Entry 2IB6 (X-ray diffraction, 2.00 A resolution); this record covers chains A and D of the 8 polymer chains in the assembly.

== Chain A (and D) ==
Protein: Yellow mutant chromo protein
From: Cnidopus japonicus
Notes: engineered mutation(s): Y64L; chain D of this document is another copy of the same molecule, construct and numbering; everything in this record applies to it too
UniProt: A0AQQ8 (A0AQQ8_CNIJA); aligned to UniProt positions 1-232 over residues 1-232
Amino-acid sequence (233 residues; row label = number of the first residue in the row; note: 2 numbers in that range are skipped by the numbering (no residue carries them; nothing is unmodelled there); numbers below 1 keep their minus sign (Gly-2 is residue -2)):
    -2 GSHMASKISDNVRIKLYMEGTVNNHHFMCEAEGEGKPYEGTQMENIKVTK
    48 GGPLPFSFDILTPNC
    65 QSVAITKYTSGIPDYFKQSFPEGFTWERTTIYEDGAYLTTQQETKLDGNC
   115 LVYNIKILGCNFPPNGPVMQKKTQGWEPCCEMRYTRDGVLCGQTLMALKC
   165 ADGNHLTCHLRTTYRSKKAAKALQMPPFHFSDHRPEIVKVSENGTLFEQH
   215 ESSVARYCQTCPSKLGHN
Disordered / not traced: -2 to 4
Differences from the reference sequence: expression tag (-2 to 0); chromophore (65, 65, 65)
Modified / non-standard residues: Mse1 (selenomethionine); Mse15, Mse25, Mse40, Mse133, Mse146, Mse160, Mse189 (selenomethionine; parent Met); Gln65 ([(4Z)-2-[(1Z)-4-amino-4-oxobutanimidoyl]-4-(2-methylpropylidene)-5-oxo-4,5-dihydro-1H-imidazol-1-yl]acetic acid; QLG)
Covalent attachments: covalent link Cys62-Gln65
What the authors report for this chain:
  - conformationally variable residues (side-chain flip): Thr158, His197
  - contacts within the chain: Glu145-Arg147 (hydrogen bond)

== Chain A / chain D interface ==
Residue-residue contacts (69; chain A residue first):
  Glu97(A) with Arg150(D), salt bridge
  Glu141(A) with Phe192(D)
  Pro142(A) with Phe194(D); Cys222(D), hydrophobic
  Mse146(A) with Thr171(D)
  Tyr148(A) with His169(D); Thr171(D)
  Arg150(A) with Glu97(D), salt bridge; His169(D), hydrogen bond (side chain-backbone)
  Gln157(A) with Leu159(D); Thr171(D), hydrogen bond
  Thr158(A) with Leu159(D)
  Leu159(A) with Mse146(D); Gln157(D); Thr158(D); Leu159(D), hydrophobic; His173(D)
  Ala161(A) with Phe192(D), hydrophobic
  Lys163(A) with His231(D)
  His169(A) with Tyr148(D); Arg150(D), hydrogen bond (backbone-side chain); Phe192(D)
  Thr171(A) with Mse146(D); Tyr148(D); Gln157(D), hydrogen bond
  His173(A) with Leu159(D)
  Phe192(A) with Glu141(D); Ala161(D), hydrophobic; His169(D)
  Phe194(A) with Pro142(D)
  Asp196(A) with Thr224(D), hydrogen bond; Cys225(D)
  Arg198(A) with Cys222(D); Cys225(D), hydrogen bond (side chain-backbone); Pro226(D); Ser227(D); His231(D), hydrogen bond (side chain-backbone); Asn232(D), hydrogen bond (side chain-backbone)
  Glu200(A) with Ser227(D), hydrogen bond; Lys228(D), hydrogen bond (side chain-backbone); Leu229(D); His231(D)
  Ile201(A) with Leu229(D)
  Val202(A) with Lys228(D); Leu229(D), hydrophobic
  His214(A) with Lys228(D)
  Ser216(A) with Cys225(D)
  Ser217(A) with Cys225(D)
  Val218(A) with Thr224(D)
  Arg220(A) with Arg220(D)
  Cys222(A) with Pro142(D), hydrophobic; Arg198(D)
  Gln223(A) with Thr224(D)
  Thr224(A) with Asp196(D), hydrogen bond; Val218(D); Gln223(D)
  Cys225(A) with Asp196(D); Arg198(D), hydrogen bond (backbone-side chain); Ser216(D), hydrogen bond (side chain-backbone); Ser217(D)
  Pro226(A) with Arg198(D); Ser216(D)
  Ser227(A) with Arg198(D); Glu200(D), hydrogen bond
  Lys228(A) with Glu200(D), hydrogen bond (backbone-side chain)
  Leu229(A) with Glu200(D), hydrogen bond (backbone-side chain); Ile201(D)
  His231(A) with Arg198(D), hydrogen bond (backbone-side chain)
  Asn232(A) with Arg198(D), hydrogen bond (backbone-side chain)
Also at the interface, not in a pair above, chain A (41 interface residues in all): Cys143, Cys144, Mse160, Asn168, His197
Also at the interface, not in a pair above, chain D (42 interface residues in all): Cys143, Cys144, Thr149, Mse160, Lys163, Asn168, His197, Val202, His214

== In short ==
41 residues of chain A and 42 residues of chain D are in contact; the contacts include 18 hydrogen bonds and 2
salt bridges. Polar pairs include Glu97(A)-Arg150(D), Arg150(A)-His169(D) and Gln157(A)-Thr171(D). From the
paper: conformational variability at Thr158(A) and His197(A); contacts within the chain involving Glu145(A)
and Arg147(A).
Chain A and chain D are both Yellow mutant chromo protein (Cnidopus japonicus); the structure, Structural
characterization of a blue chromoprotein and its yellow mutant from the sea anemone cnidopus japonicus, was
determined by X-ray diffraction (same publication as 2IB5).
